6VFF - chains A and C of the 4 polymer chains in the assembly; structure by X-ray diffraction, 2.80 A resolution.

== Chain A ==
Name: Double-stranded RNA-specific editase 1
Source organism: Homo sapiens
Notes: EC 3.5.4.37
UniProtKB: P78563 (RED1_HUMAN), isoform P78563-4; residues 215-701 here correspond to UniProt positions 243-729 (UniProt number = residue number + 28)
Chain sequence (488 residues; each row starts with the number of its first residue):
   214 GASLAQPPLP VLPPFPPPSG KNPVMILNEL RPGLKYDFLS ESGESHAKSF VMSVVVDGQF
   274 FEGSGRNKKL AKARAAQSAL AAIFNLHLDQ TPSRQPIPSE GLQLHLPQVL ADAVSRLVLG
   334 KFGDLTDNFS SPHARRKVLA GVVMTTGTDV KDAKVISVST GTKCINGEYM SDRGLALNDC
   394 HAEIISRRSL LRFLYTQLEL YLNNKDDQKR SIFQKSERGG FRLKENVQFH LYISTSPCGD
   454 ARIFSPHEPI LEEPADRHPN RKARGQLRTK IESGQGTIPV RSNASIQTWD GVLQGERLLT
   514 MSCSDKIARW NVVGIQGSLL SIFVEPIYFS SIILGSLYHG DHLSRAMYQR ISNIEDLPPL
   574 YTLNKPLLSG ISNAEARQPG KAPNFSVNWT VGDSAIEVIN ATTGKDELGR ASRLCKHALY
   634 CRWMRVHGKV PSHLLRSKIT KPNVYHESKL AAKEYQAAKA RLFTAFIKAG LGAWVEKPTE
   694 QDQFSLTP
Disordered / not traced: 214-318, 701
Differences from the reference sequence: expression tag (214); engineered mutation Gln488 (Glu516 in P78563)
Ion coordination: Zn2+: His394, Cys451, Cys516 (shared with 8AZ_13(C) of chain C)
Small-molecule neighbours: inositol hexakisphosphate (IHP): Asn391, Asp392, Ile397, Arg400, Arg401, Thr513, Lys519, Arg522, Gly530, Ser531, Lys629, Tyr658, Lys662, Tyr668, Lys672, Trp687, Val688, Glu689, Lys690, Asp695
From the paper describing this entry:
  - binding site for the 32-nt RNA strand (chain C): Glu242, Asn280, Lys281, Arg455, His460
  - self-association interface (contacts with another copy of this molecule); pairs are residue here / residue on that copy: Glu381-His460, Glu485-Arg590, Thr501-Gln488 (backbone contact), Trp502-Phe457 (backbone contact), Asp503-Gly452 (hydrogen bond), Asp503-Thr490 (hydrogen bond), Gly508-Gly593 (hydrogen bond), Glu509-Gln488 (backbone contact), Glu693-Arg481, Thr501
  - mutagenesis - E488Q/D503A, E488Q/W502A, E488Q/T501A: decreased binding to protein dimer
  - mutagenesis - E488Q/D503A (1000-fold): decreased catalytic activity on D site editing
  - mutagenesis - E488Q/W502A (17-fold), T501A, W502A, D503A: decreased catalytic activity
  - mutagenesis - E488Q/T501A: increased catalytic activity
  - mutagenesis - E488Q/D503A: increased catalytic activity on GLI1 site
  - mutagenesis - E488Q/D503A, E488Q/W502A, E488Q/T501A: decreased binding to the 32-nt RNA strand (chain C)

== Chain C ==
Molecule: 32-nt RNA strand
Sequence (32 nucleotides; numbered 1 to 32; the number before each row is that of its first residue):
     1 GCUCGCGAUG CUXGAGGGCU CUGAUAGCUA CG
Modified positions: 8AZ (8-aza-nebularine-5'-monophosphate) at position 13
Ion coordination: Zn2+: 8AZ_13 (shared with His394(A), Cys451(A), Cys516(A) of chain A)

== How chain A and chain C interact ==
Residue-residue contacts (30; chain A residue first):
  Val351(A) - 8AZ_13(C)  base contact
  Gly374(A) - 8AZ_13(C)  base contact
  Thr375(A) - 8AZ_13(C)  hydrogen bond to the sugar
  Thr375(A) - G14(C)  hydrogen bond to the phosphate
  Lys376(A) - G14(C)  salt bridge to the phosphate
  Lys376(A) - A15(C)  salt bridge to the phosphate
  His394(A) - 8AZ_13(C)  base contact
  Glu396(A) - 8AZ_13(C)  base contact
  Ser449(A) - 8AZ_13(C)  base contact
  Pro450(A) - 8AZ_13(C)  base contact
  Cys451(A) - 8AZ_13(C)  base contact
  Arg455(A) - 8AZ_13(C)  salt bridge to the phosphate
  His460(A) - C11(C)  hydrogen bond to the sugar
  His460(A) - U12(C)  phosphate contact
  His471(A) - C2(C)  salt bridge to the phosphate
  Asn473(A) - G1(C)  sugar contact
  Asn473(A) - C2(C)  sugar contact
  Arg474(A) - C2(C)  phosphate contact
  Arg474(A) - U3(C)  phosphate contact
  Lys475(A) - C2(C)  phosphate contact
  Lys475(A) - U3(C)  hydrogen bond to the phosphate
  Ser486(A) - G14(C)  hydrogen bond to the base
  Ser486(A) - A15(C)  sugar contact
  Gly487(A) - G14(C)  base contact
  Gln488(A) - U12(C)  hydrogen bond to the sugar
  Gln488(A) - G14(C)  base contact
  Gly489(A) - U12(C)  base contact
  Cys516(A) - 8AZ_13(C)  base contact
  Ala595(A) - G14(C)  phosphate contact
  Thr615(A) - A15(C)  phosphate contact
Also at the interface, not in a pair above, chain A (30 interface residues in all): Ala395, Thr448, Pro459, Arg470, Ala476, Ile484, Glu485, Lys594

== Overview ==
30 residues of chain A face 8 of chain C across their interface, with 6 hydrogen bonds and 4 salt bridges.
Polar contacts include Ser486(A)-G14(C), Thr375(A)-8AZ_13(C) and His460(A)-C11(C). The paper reports a binding
site for the 32-nt RNA strand (chain C) at Glu242(A), Asn280(A) and Lys281(A) among others; E488Q/W502A, T501A
and W502A of chain A, among others, reduce catalytic activity; 6 substitutions were tested in all.
Here chain A is Double-stranded RNA-specific editase 1 (Homo sapiens) and chain C is a 32-nt RNA strand. Entry
6VFF (Dimer of Human Adenosine Deaminase Acting on dsRNA (ADAR2) mutant E488Q bound to dsRNA sequence derived
...) was determined by X-ray diffraction.
